Entry 6NY6 (X-ray diffraction, 3.74 A resolution); this record covers chains A and Q of the 23 polymer chains in the assembly.

== Chain A ==
Molecule: 16S rRNA
From: Thermus thermophilus HB8
Sequence (1523 nucleotides; numbered 0 to 1544 plus 24 insertion-coded residues; 46 numbers in that range are skipped by the numbering (no residue carries them; nothing is unmodelled there); the number before each row is that of its first residue; a row labelled like 190A-190L holds insertion residues (190A, then the next letters in order); numbering starts at 0):
     0 UUUGUUGGAG AGUUUGAUCC UGGCUCAGGG UGAACGCUGG CGGCGUGCCU AAGACAUGCA
    60 AGUCGUGCGG G
    73 CCGCGGGGUU UU
    88 ACUCCG
    95 UGGUC
   101 AGCGGCGGAC GGGUGAGUAA CGCGUGGGU
  129A G
   130 ACCUACCCGG AAGAGGGGGA CAACCCGGGG AAACUCGGGC UAAUCCCCCA UGUGGACCCG
   190 C
190A-190L CCCUUGGGGUGU
   191 GUCCAAAGGG CUUU
   216 GCCCGCUUCC GGAUGGGCCC GCGUCCCAUC AGCUAGUUGG UGGGGUAAUG GCCCACCAAG
   276 GCGACGACGG GUAGCCGGUC UGAGAGGAUG GCCGGCCACA GGGGCACUGA GACACGGGCC
   336 CCACUCCUAC GGGAGGCAGC AGUUAGGAAU CUUCCGCAAU GGGCGCAAGC CUGACGGAGC
   396 GACGCCGCUU GGAGGAAGAA GCCCUUCGGG GUGUAAACUC CUGAA
   442 CCCGGGACGA AACCCCCGAC GA
   474 GGGGACUGAC GGUACCGGG
   494 GUAAUAGCGC CGGCCAACUC CGUGCCAGCA GCCGCGGUAA UACGGAGGGC GCGAGCGUUA
   554 CCCGGAUUCA CUGGGCGUAA AGGGCGUGUA GGCGGCCUGG GGCGUCCCAU GUGAAAGACC
   614 ACGGCUCAAC CGUGGGGGAG CGUGGGAUAC GCUCAGGCUA GACGGUGGGA GAGGGUGGUG
   674 GAAUUCCCGG AGUAGCGGUG AAAUGCGCAG AUACCGGGAG GAACGCCGAU GGCGAAGGCA
   734 GCCACCUGGU CCACCCGUGA CGCUGAGGCG CGAAAGCGUG GGGAGCAAAC CGGAUUAGAU
   794 ACCCGGGUAG UCCACGCCCU AAACGAUGCG CGCUAGGUCU CUGGGUCU
   848 CCUGGGGGCC GAAGCUAACG CGUUAAGCGC GCCGCCUGGG GAGUACGGCC GCAAGGCUGA
   908 AACUCAAAGG AAUUGACGGG GGCCCGCACA AGCGGUGGAG CAUGUGGUUU AAUUCGAAGC
   968 AACGCGAAGA ACCUUACCAG GCCUUGACAU GCUAGG
 1003A G
  1004 AACCCGGGUG AAAGCCUGGG GUGCCCC
1030A-1030D GCGA
  1031 GGGGAGCCCU AGCACAGGUG CUGCAUGGCC GUCGUCAGCU CGUGCCGUGA GGUGUUGGGU
  1091 UAAGUCCCGC AACGAGCGCA ACCCCCGCCG UUAGUUGCCA GCGGUUCGGC CGGGCACUCU
  1151 AACGGGACUG CCCGCGAAA
  1171 GCGGGAGGAA GGAGGGGACG ACGUCUGGUC AGCAUGGCCC UUACGGCCUG GGCGACACAC
  1231 GUGCUACAAU GCCCACUACA AAGCGAUGCC ACCCGGCAAC GGGGAGCUAA UCGCAAAAAG
  1291 GUGGGCCCAG UUCGGAUUGG GGUCUGCAAC CCGACCCCAU GAAGCCGGAA UCGCUAGUAA
  1351 UCGCGGAUCA G
 1361A C
  1362 CAUGCCGCGG UGAAUACGUU CCCGGGCCUU GUACACACCG CCCGUCACGC CAUGGGAGCG
  1422 GGCUCUACCC GAAGUCGCCG GG
  1446 AGCCUACGGG
  1459 CAGGCGCCGA GGGUAGGGCC CGUGACUGGG GCGAAGUCGU AACAAGGUAG CUGUACCGGA
  1519 AGGUGCGGCU GGAUCA
1534A-1534E CCUCC
  1539 CUUUCU
Disordered / not traced: 0-4, 1534A-1534E
Modified / non-standard residues: PSU (pseudouridine-5'-monophosphate) at position 1540; PSU (pseudouridine-5'-monophosphate) at position 1541
Bound ions: Mg2+ site 1 near U5 (its only coordinating residue here); Mg2+ site 2 near G7 (its only coordinating residue here); Mg2+ site 3: G11, U12, G22; Mg2+ site 4 near G21 (its only coordinating residue here); Mg2+ site 5 near G38 (its only coordinating residue here); Mg2+ site 6: C48, U114, G115; Mg2+ site 7 near A53 (its only coordinating residue here); Mg2+ site 8: G111, G112; Mg2+ site 9: A116, G117, G289; Mg2+ site 10: G124, U125, G236; Mg2+ site 11: U133, U229, G230; Mg2+ site 12 near A151 (its only coordinating residue here); 93 more Mg2+ sites not listed

== Chain Q ==
Molecule: 30S ribosomal protein S17
From: Thermus thermophilus HB8
Reference sequence: P0DOY7 (RS17_THET8); residues 1-105 here = UniProt positions 1-105
Chain sequence (105 residues; each row starts with the number of its first residue):
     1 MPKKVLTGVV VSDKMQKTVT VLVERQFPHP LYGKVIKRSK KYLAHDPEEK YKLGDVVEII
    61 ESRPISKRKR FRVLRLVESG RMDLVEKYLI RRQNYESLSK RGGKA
Disordered / not traced: 1, 102-105

== Interface between chain A and chain Q ==
Contacting residue pairs - 89 pairs, chain A then chain Q:
  G127(A) with Pro2(Q), hydrogen bond to the sugar; Glu61(Q), hydrogen bond to the base
  G128(A) with Pro2(Q), sugar contact; Lys3(Q), sugar contact; Glu61(Q), sugar contact
  A130(A) with Arg63(Q), salt bridge to the phosphate; Pro64(Q), base contact
  U190E(A) with Lys3(Q), base contact; Ser62(Q), base contact; Arg63(Q), hydrogen bond to the base; Arg72(Q), hydrogen bond to the base
  C234(A) with Glu61(Q), base contact; Pro64(Q), sugar contact; Arg70(Q), hydrogen bond to the phosphate
  C235(A) with Glu61(Q), sugar contact; Arg70(Q), salt bridge to the phosphate; Phe71(Q), sugar contact
  G236(A) with Lys40(Q), salt bridge to the phosphate; Tyr42(Q), hydrogen bond to the phosphate
  C237(A) with Arg25(Q), salt bridge to the phosphate; Lys40(Q), salt bridge to the phosphate; Tyr42(Q), phosphate contact
  G238(A) with Arg25(Q), salt bridge to the phosphate
  A246(A) with Leu98(Q), hydrogen bond to the sugar; Ser99(Q), sugar contact; Lys100(Q), hydrogen bond to the sugar
  G247(A) with Lys100(Q), salt bridge to the phosphate
  U252(A) with Lys67(Q), phosphate contact
  U253(A) with Met15(Q), sugar contact; Lys67(Q), salt bridge to the phosphate
  G254(A) with Met15(Q), sugar contact; Gln16(Q), hydrogen bond to the sugar; Thr18(Q), phosphate contact; Leu43(Q), phosphate contact; Ser66(Q), hydrogen bond to the phosphate; Lys67(Q), phosphate contact; Lys69(Q), hydrogen bond to the phosphate
  G255(A) with Gln16(Q), sugar contact; Lys17(Q), hydrogen bond to the phosphate; Ile65(Q), phosphate contact; Lys69(Q), salt bridge to the phosphate
  U256(A) with Lys17(Q), salt bridge to the phosphate
  U264(A) with Arg63(Q), sugar contact; Pro64(Q), hydrogen bond to the sugar
  G265(A) with Pro64(Q), sugar contact; Ile65(Q), phosphate contact; Ser66(Q), sugar contact; Lys67(Q), hydrogen bond to the sugar
  G266(A) with Lys67(Q), sugar contact
  C267(A) with Lys67(Q), phosphate contact
  A273(A) with Gln16(Q), sugar contact
  G275(A) with Lys14(Q), sugar contact; Met15(Q), sugar contact
  G276(A) with Ser12(Q), hydrogen bond to the phosphate; Met15(Q), sugar contact; Thr20(Q), phosphate contact; Arg68(Q), hydrogen bond to the sugar
  C277(A) with Lys41(Q), salt bridge to the phosphate; Arg68(Q), salt bridge to the phosphate
  G278(A) with Lys41(Q), salt bridge to the phosphate; Arg92(Q), base contact; Tyr95(Q), base contact
  A279(A) with Tyr95(Q), hydrogen bond to the phosphate; Leu98(Q), base contact
  C280(A) with Arg38(Q), hydrogen bond to the sugar; Ser39(Q), hydrogen bond to the base; Arg91(Q), hydrogen bond to the base
  C564(A) with Leu31(Q), base contact; Tyr32(Q), sugar contact
  U582(A) with Ile90(Q), sugar contact; Asn94(Q), hydrogen bond to the sugar
  A583(A) with Arg91(Q), sugar contact; Asn94(Q), sugar contact
  G584(A) with Lys87(Q), phosphate contact
  G585(A) with Lys34(Q), hydrogen bond to the sugar; Lys37(Q), phosphate contact
  C586(A) with Lys34(Q), phosphate contact
  G635(A) with Pro2(Q), sugar contact
  U636(A) with Pro2(Q), sugar contact
  C647(A) with Arg81(Q), salt bridge to the phosphate
  G760(A) with Asn94(Q), base contact; Ser97(Q), base contact; Leu98(Q), sugar contact
  G761(A) with Ser97(Q), sugar contact
  C879(A) with Lys34(Q), salt bridge to the phosphate
  G895(A) with Lys100(Q), sugar contact
  C896(A) with Lys100(Q), sugar contact; Arg101(Q), phosphate contact
  C897(A) with Arg101(Q), phosphate contact
Other interface residues (no listed pair), chain A (49 interface residues in all): G129A, C272, G301, G597, U598, G644, A759
Other interface residues (no listed pair), chain Q (50 interface residues in all): Lys4, Gln26, Phe27, Pro28, Pro30, Val35

== Overview ==
The interface between chain A and chain Q involves 49 residues on one side and 50 on the other, with 22
hydrogen bonds and 15 salt bridges. Polar pairs include G127(A)-Glu61(Q), U190E(A)-Arg63(Q) and
U190E(A)-Arg72(Q). G11(A), U12(A) and G22(A) form the Mg2+ site 3.
Chain A is 16S rRNA and chain Q is 30S ribosomal protein S17, both from Thermus thermophilus HB8; the
structure, Structure of dimeric Escherichia coli toxin YoeB bound to the Thermus thermophilus 30S ribosome,
was determined by X-ray diffraction.
